9CU5 - chains B and A of the 13 polymer chains in the assembly; structure by electron microscopy, 3.40 A resolution.

Chain B:
Protein: HIV Env JRFL NFL TD CC3+ gp140
Source organism: Human immunodeficiency virus 1
UniProtKB: Q75760 (Q75760_9HIV1); the construct lacks a stretch of the UniProt sequence and is renumbered around it, so the offset changes along the chain: 31-136 = UniProt 30-135; 139-309 = UniProt 136-306; 312-323 = UniProt 307-318; 324-359 = UniProt 320-355; 4 more segments
Sequence (649 residues; numbered 31 to 681 plus 23 insertion-coded residues; 25 numbers in that range are skipped by the numbering (no residue carries them; nothing is unmodelled there); the number before each row is that of its first residue; a row labelled like 503A-503V holds insertion residues (503A, then the next letters in order)):
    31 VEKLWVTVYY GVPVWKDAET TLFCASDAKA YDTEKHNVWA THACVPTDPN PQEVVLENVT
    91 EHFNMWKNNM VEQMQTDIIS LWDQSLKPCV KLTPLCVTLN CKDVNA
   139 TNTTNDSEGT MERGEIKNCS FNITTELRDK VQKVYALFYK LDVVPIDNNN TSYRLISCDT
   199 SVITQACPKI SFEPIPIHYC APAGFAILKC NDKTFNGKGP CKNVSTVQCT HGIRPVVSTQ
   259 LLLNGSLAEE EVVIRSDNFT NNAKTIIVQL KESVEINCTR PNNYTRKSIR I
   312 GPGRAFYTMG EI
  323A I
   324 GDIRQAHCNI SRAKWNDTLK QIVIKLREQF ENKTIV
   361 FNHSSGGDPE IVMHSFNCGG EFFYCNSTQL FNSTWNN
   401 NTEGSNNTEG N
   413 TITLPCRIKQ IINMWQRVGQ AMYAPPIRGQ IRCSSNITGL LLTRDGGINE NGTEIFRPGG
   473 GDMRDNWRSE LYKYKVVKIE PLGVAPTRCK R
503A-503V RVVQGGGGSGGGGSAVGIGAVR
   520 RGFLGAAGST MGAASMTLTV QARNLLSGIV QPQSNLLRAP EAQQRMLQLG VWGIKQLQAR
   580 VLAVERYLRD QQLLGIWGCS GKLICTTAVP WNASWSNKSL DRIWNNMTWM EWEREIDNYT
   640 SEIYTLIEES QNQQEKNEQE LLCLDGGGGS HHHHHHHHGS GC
Disordered / not traced: 31, 60-63, 139-149, 401-407, 458-461, 503A-503V, 547-567, 664-681
Disulfides: Cys54-Cys74, Cys119-Cys205, Cys126-Cys196, Cys131-Cys157, Cys218-Cys247, Cys228-Cys239, Cys296-Cys331, Cys378-Cys445, Cys385-Cys418, Cys598-Cys604
Covalently attached groups: glycan linked to Asn88; N-acetylglucosamine (NAG) linked to Asn156, Asn160, Asn241, Asn262, Asn276, Asn295, Asn301, Asn332, Asn339, Asn362, Asn386, Asn392, Asn448, Asn625, Asn637
Sequence notes: engineered mutation Asp47 (Glu46 in Q75760), Glu49 (Thr48 in Q75760), Lys65 (Val64 in Q75760), Thr106 (Glu105 in Q75760), Glu164 (Ser161 in Q75760), Leu165 (Ile162 in Q75760), Lys168 (Glu165 in Q75760), Val172 (Glu169 in Q75760), Tyr302 (Asn299 in Q75760), Arg308 (His305 in Q75760), Met320 (Thr315 in Q75760), Arg429 (Glu420 in Q75760), Gln432 (Lys423 in Q75760), Arg500 (Lys491 in Q75760), Cys501 (Ala492 in Q75760), Gly503K (Arg499 in Q75760), Gly503L (Glu500 in Q75760), Gly503M (Lys501 in Q75760), Ser503N (Arg502 in Q75760), Arg503V (Phe510 in Q75760), Arg520 (Leu511 in Q75760), Asn543 (Leu534 in Q75760), Pro551 (Gln542 in Q75760), Ser553 (Asn544 in Q75760), Pro559 (Ile550 in Q75760), Gly569 (Thr560 in Q75760), Arg588 (Gly579 in Q75760), Cys662 (Glu653 in Q75760); insertion (503E-503J); expression tag (665-681)

Chain A:
Protein: HIV Env JRFL NFL TD CC3+ gp140
Source organism: Human immunodeficiency virus 1
UniProtKB: Q75760 (Q75760_9HIV1); the construct lacks a stretch of the UniProt sequence and is renumbered around it, so the offset changes along the chain: 31-137 = UniProt 30-136; 140-309 = UniProt 137-306; 312-323 = UniProt 307-318; 324-359 = UniProt 320-355; 4 more segments
Sequence (649 residues; each row starts with the number of its first residue; note: 22 numbers in that range are skipped by the numbering (no residue carries them; nothing is unmodelled there); a row labelled like 503A-503S holds insertion residues (503A, then the next letters in order)):
    31 VEKLWVTVYY GVPVWKDAET TLFCASDAKA YDTEKHNVWA THACVPTDPN PQEVVLENVT
    91 EHFNMWKNNM VEQMQTDIIS LWDQSLKPCV KLTPLCVTLN CKDVNAT
   140 NTTNDSEGTM ERGEIKNCSF NITTELRDKV QKVYALFYKL DVVPIDNNNT SYRLISCDTS
   200 VITQACPKIS FEPIPIHYCA PAGFAILKCN DKTFNGKGPC KNVSTVQCTH GIRPVVSTQL
   260 LLNGSLAEEE VVIRSDNFTN NAKTIIVQLK ESVEINCTRP NNYTRKSIRI
   312 GPGRAFYTMG EI
  323A I
   324 GDIRQAHCNI SRAKWNDTLK QIVIKLREQF ENKTIV
   361 FNHSSGGDPE IVMHSFNCGG EFFYCNSTQL FNSTWNN
   401 NTEGSNNTEG N
   413 TITLPCRIKQ IINMWQRVGQ AMYAPPIRGQ IRCSSNITGL LLTRDGGINE NGTEIFRPGG
   473 GDMRDNWRSE LYKYKVVKIE PLGVAPTRCK R
503A-503S RVVQGGGGSGGGGSAVGIG
   517 AVRRGFLGAA GSTMGAASMT LTVQARNLLS GIVQPQSNLL RAPEAQQRML QLGVWGIKQL
   577 QARVLAVERY LRDQQLLGIW GCSGKLICTT AVPWNASWSN KSLDRIWNNM TWMEWEREID
   637 NYTSEIYTLI EESQNQQEKN EQELLCLDGG GGSHHHHHHH HGSGC
Disordered / not traced: 31, 58-65, 140-149, 162-168, 401-407, 458-461, 503A-503S, 547-567, 664-681
Disulfides: Cys54-Cys74, Cys119-Cys205, Cys126-Cys196, Cys131-Cys157, Cys218-Cys247, Cys228-Cys239, Cys296-Cys331, Cys378-Cys445, Cys385-Cys418, Cys598-Cys604
Covalently attached groups: glycan linked to Asn88; N-acetylglucosamine (NAG) linked to Asn156, Asn160, Asn241, Asn262, Asn276, Asn295, Asn301, Asn332, Asn339, Asn362, Asn386, Asn392, Asn448, Asn625
Sequence notes: engineered mutation Asp47 (Glu46 in Q75760), Glu49 (Thr48 in Q75760), Lys65 (Val64 in Q75760), Thr106 (Glu105 in Q75760), Glu164 (Ser161 in Q75760), Leu165 (Ile162 in Q75760), Lys168 (Glu165 in Q75760), Val172 (Glu169 in Q75760), Tyr302 (Asn299 in Q75760), Arg308 (His305 in Q75760), Met320 (Thr315 in Q75760), Arg429 (Glu420 in Q75760), Gln432 (Lys423 in Q75760), Arg500 (Lys491 in Q75760), Cys501 (Ala492 in Q75760), Gly503K (Arg499 in Q75760), Gly503L (Glu500 in Q75760), Gly503M (Lys501 in Q75760), Ser503N (Arg502 in Q75760), Arg519 (Phe510 in Q75760), Arg520 (Leu511 in Q75760), Asn543 (Leu534 in Q75760), Pro551 (Gln542 in Q75760), Ser553 (Asn544 in Q75760), Pro559 (Ile550 in Q75760), Gly569 (Thr560 in Q75760), Arg588 (Gly579 in Q75760), Cys662 (Glu653 in Q75760); insertion (503E-503J); expression tag (665-681)

Interface between chain B and chain A:
Contacting residue pairs (37; chain B residue first):
  Tyr39(B) - Leu663(A)
  Glu164(B) - Thr123(A)  hydrogen bond
  Leu165(B) - Cys126(A)
  Leu165(B) - Val127(A)
  Arg166(B) - Ile161(A)
  Asp167(B) - Val127(A)
  Asp167(B) - Thr128(A)
  Arg308(B) - Asp197(A)  salt bridge
  Pro313(B) - Cys196(A)
  Pro313(B) - Asp197(A)
  Pro313(B) - Ser199(A)
  Pro313(B) - Val200(A)
  Cys501(B) - Cys662(A)  hydrogen bond
  Ser534(B) - Glu659(A)  hydrogen bond
  Met535(B) - Lys655(A)
  Met535(B) - Glu659(A)
  Met535(B) - Leu660(A)  hydrophobic
  Ala541(B) - Gln591(A)  hydrogen bond (backbone-side chain)
  Arg542(B) - Gln591(A)
  Arg542(B) - Ile595(A)
  Leu545(B) - Gln591(A)
  Ser546(B) - Glu584(A)
  Ser546(B) - Arg588(A)  hydrogen bond (backbone-side chain)
  Ile573(B) - Ile573(A)  hydrophobic
  Leu576(B) - Ile573(A)  hydrophobic
  Leu576(B) - Leu576(A)  hydrophobic
  Leu576(B) - Gln577(A)
  Arg579(B) - Gln577(A)
  Arg579(B) - Val580(A)
  Val580(B) - Val580(A)  hydrophobic
  Tyr586(B) - Leu587(A)  hydrophobic
  Tyr586(B) - Gln591(A)
  Leu587(B) - Leu587(A)  hydrophobic
  Gly600(B) - Ser599(A)
  Ile603(B) - Glu659(A)
  Leu619(B) - Leu663(A)
  Trp623(B) - Leu663(A)  hydrophobic
Interface residues without a listed pair, chain B (28 interface residues in all): Gly314, Arg500, Leu568, Val583
Interface residues without a listed pair, chain A (30 interface residues in all): Pro124, Asn160, Thr198, Val583, Gln590, Glu647

Overview:
Chain B and chain A form an interface of 28 and 30 residues respectively; the contacts include 5 hydrogen
bonds and 1 salt bridge. Among the polar pairs are Arg308(B)-Asp197(A), Glu164(B)-Thr123(A) and
Cys501(B)-Cys662(A).
Both chains are HIV Env JRFL NFL TD CC3+ gp140 (Human immunodeficiency virus 1). Entry 9CU5 (LJF-085 Fab in
complex with HIV Env JRFL NFL TD CC3+ trimer and 35O22 Fab) was determined by electron microscopy, deposited
together with 9DMF, 9CU6 and 9CV7.
